Entry 6M4P (X-ray diffraction, 2.30 A resolution); this record covers chain A.

[Chain A]
Molecule: Cytochrome P450
Organism: Streptomyces spectabilis
Reference sequence: A0A286SBY7 (A0A286SBY7_STRST); residue numbers follow UniProt; this construct covers 1-401
Sequence (401 residues; numbered 1 to 401; the number before each row is that of its first residue):
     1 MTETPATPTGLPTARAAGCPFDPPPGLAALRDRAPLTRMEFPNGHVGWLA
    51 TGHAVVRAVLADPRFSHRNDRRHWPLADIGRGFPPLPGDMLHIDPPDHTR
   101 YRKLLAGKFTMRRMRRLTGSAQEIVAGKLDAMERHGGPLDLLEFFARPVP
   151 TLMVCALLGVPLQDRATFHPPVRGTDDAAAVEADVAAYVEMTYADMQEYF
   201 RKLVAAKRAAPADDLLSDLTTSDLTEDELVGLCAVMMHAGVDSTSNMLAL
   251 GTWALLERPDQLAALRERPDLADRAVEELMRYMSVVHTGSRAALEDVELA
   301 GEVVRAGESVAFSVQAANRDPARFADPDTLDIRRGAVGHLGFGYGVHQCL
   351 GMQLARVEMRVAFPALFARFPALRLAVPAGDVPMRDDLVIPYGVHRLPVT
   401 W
Unresolved in the structure: 1-7, 80-81, 174-187
Small-molecule neighbours:
  - 6-methoxy-streptovaricin C (F4O): Asn69, Arg72, Trp74, Ile79, Asp89, Leu91, His92, Val235, His238, Ala239, Asp242, Val286, Leu388, Val389, Ile390, Pro391
  - heme (HEM): His67, Met90, Leu91, His98, Arg102, Phe109, Met236, Ala239, Gly240, Ser243, Thr244, Met247, Met280, Val285, Val286, Arg291, Phe312, Gly341, Phe342, Gly343, Val346, His347, Gln348, Cys349, Leu350, Gly351, Leu354, Ala355, Met359
Reported in the primary citation:
  - heme coordination: Cys349
  - catalytic residues: Asp242, Ser243 (proposed by the authors, not directly observed)
  - conformationally variable residues (order/disorder transition): Gly80 to Arg81
  - binding site for 6-methoxy-streptovaricin C: Asn69, Arg72, Trp74, His92, Leu388, Ile390
  - contacts within the chain: Asp89-His92 (hydrogen bond), Arg72-His92 (water-mediated contact)
  - catalytic residues: Arg72, Asp89, His92
  - mutagenesis - R72A, R72E, D89A, D89K, H92A, H92D, H92K: abolished catalytic activity on 6-methoxy-streptovaricin C
  - mutagenesis - R72K, D89E: decreased catalytic activity on 6-methoxy-streptovaricin C

[Summary]
Chain A binds heme and 6-methoxy-streptovaricin C. From the paper: catalytic residues Asp242, Ser243 and Arg72
among others; R72A, R72E and D89A, among others, abolish catalytic activity on 6-methoxy-streptovaricin C; 9
substitutions were tested in all.
Chain A is Cytochrome P450 (Streptomyces spectabilis); the structure, Cytochrome P450 monooxygenase StvP2
substrate-bound structure, was determined by X-ray diffraction.
